Entry 1C6V (X-ray diffraction, 3.00 A resolution); this record covers chains A and X of the 5 polymer chains in the assembly.

[Chain A]
Molecule: Protein (siv integrase)
Organism: Simian immunodeficiency virus
UniProtKB: Q88016 (Q88016_SIVCZ); residues 50-213 here correspond to UniProt positions 813-976 (UniProt number = residue number + 763)
Sequence (164 residues; row label = number of the first residue in the row):
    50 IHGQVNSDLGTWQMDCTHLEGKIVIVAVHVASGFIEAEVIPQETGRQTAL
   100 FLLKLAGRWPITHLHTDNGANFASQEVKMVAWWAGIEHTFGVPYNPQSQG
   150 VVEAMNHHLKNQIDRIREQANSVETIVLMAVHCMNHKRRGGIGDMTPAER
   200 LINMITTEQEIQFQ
Disordered / not traced: 50-54, 141-151
Sequence notes: engineered mutation His185 (Phe948 in Q88016)
Reported in the primary citation:
  - catalytic residues: Asp64, Asp116, Glu152
  - conformationally variable residues (order/disorder transition, side-chain flip): Asp64, Val141 to Val151, Glu152

[Chain X]
Molecule: Protein (SIU89134)
Organism: Simian immunodeficiency virus
UniProtKB: Q87706 (Q87706_SIVCZ); residues 213-293 here correspond to UniProt positions 979-1059 (UniProt number = residue number + 766)
Sequence (81 residues; each row starts with the number of its first residue):
   213 QQSKNSKFKNFRVYYREGRDQLWKGPGELLWKGEGAVLLKVGTDIKVVPR
   263 RKAKIIKDYGGGKEVDSSSHMEDTGEAREVA
Disordered / not traced: 213-215, 271-293
Sequence notes: conflict Leu250 (Ile1016 in Q87706)

[Interface between chain A and chain X]
Residue-residue contacts - 15 pairs, chain A then chain X:
  Asn55(A) with Arg263(X)
  Ser56(A) with Arg263(X), hydrogen bond (backbone-backbone); Ala265(X)
  Asp57(A) with Arg263(X)
  Ala80(A) with Lys266(X)
  Arg199(A) with Ile268(X)
  Asn202(A) with Ile268(X); Lys269(X)
  Thr206(A) with Phe223(X); Ile267(X)
  Glu207(A) with Arg262(X), salt bridge
  Glu209(A) with Phe223(X); Lys269(X)
  Gln213(A) with Lys216(X), hydrogen bond (side chain-backbone); Asn217(X), hydrogen bond (side chain-backbone)
Other interface residues (no listed pair), chain A (13 interface residues in all): Met194, Met203, Ile210
Other interface residues (no listed pair), chain X (11 interface residues in all): Leu241
From the paper, about this interface:
  - specific contacts: Arg199(A)-Ile268(X), Asn202(A)-Lys269(X), Phe223(X)-Thr206(A), Phe223(X)-Glu209(A), Arg262(X)-Glu207(A), Arg263(X)-Asn55(A), Arg263(X)-Ser56(A), Arg263(X)-Asp57(A), Ala265(X)-Ser56(A), Lys266(X)-Ala80(A), Ile267(X)-Met203(A), Ile267(X)-Thr206(A)
  - interface residues, chain X: Arg262(X), Lys266(X)

[Overview]
Chain A and chain X form an interface of 13 and 11 residues respectively; the contacts include 3 hydrogen
bonds and 1 salt bridge. Among the polar pairs are Glu207(A)-Arg262(X), Gln213(A)-Lys216(X) and
Gln213(A)-Asn217(X). The authors report contacts between Arg199(A) and Ile268(X), Asn202(A) and Lys269(X) and
Phe223(X) and Thr206(A) among others. From the paper: catalytic residues Asp64(A), Asp116(A) and Glu152(A);
interface residues Arg262(X) and Lys266(X).
Chain A is Protein (siv integrase) and chain X is Protein (SIU89134), both from Simian immunodeficiency virus;
the structure, Siv integrase (CATALYTIC domain + DNA biding domain comprising residues 50-293) mutant with phe
185 replaced ..., was determined by X-ray diffraction.
